PDB entry 1S7F | X-ray diffraction, 2.00 A resolution | chain A

[Chain A]
Molecule: acetyl transferase
Source organism: Salmonella typhimurium
Notes: EC 2.3.1.-
Reference sequence: Q8ZPC0 (Q8ZPC0_SALTY); residues 1-179 here = UniProt positions 1-179
Chain sequence (199 residues; row label = number of the first residue in the row; numbers below 1 keep their minus sign (Met-19 is residue -19)):
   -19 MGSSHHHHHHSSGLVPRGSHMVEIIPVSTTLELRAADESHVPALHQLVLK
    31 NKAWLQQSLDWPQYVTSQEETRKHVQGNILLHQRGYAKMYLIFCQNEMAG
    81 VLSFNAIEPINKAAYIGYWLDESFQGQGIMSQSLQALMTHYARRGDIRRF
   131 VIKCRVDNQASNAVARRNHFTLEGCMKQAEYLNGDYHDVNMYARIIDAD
Disordered / not traced: -19 to -8, 43-45, 177-179
Differences from the reference sequence: expression tag (-19 to 0)
Residues lining bound ligands: malonic acid (MLA): Leu100, Phe104, Gln105, Gly106, Gln107, Gly108, Ile109, Met110, Ser111, Val144, Arg147

[Summary]
Chain A binds malonic acid.
Chain A is acetyl transferase (Salmonella typhimurium); the structure, RimL- Ribosomal L7/L12 alpha-N-protein
acetyltransferase crystal form I (apo), was determined by X-ray diffraction together with 1S7K, 1S7L and 1S7N
from the same study.
